Entry 1JRP (X-ray diffraction, 3.00 A resolution); this record covers chains A and B of the 4 polymer chains in the assembly.

== Chain A ==
Molecule: xanthine dehydrogenase, chain A
Source organism: Rhodobacter capsulatus
Notes: EC 1.1.1.204; fragment: chain A, residues 1-462
Sequence (462 residues; numbered 1 to 462; the number before each row is that of its first residue):
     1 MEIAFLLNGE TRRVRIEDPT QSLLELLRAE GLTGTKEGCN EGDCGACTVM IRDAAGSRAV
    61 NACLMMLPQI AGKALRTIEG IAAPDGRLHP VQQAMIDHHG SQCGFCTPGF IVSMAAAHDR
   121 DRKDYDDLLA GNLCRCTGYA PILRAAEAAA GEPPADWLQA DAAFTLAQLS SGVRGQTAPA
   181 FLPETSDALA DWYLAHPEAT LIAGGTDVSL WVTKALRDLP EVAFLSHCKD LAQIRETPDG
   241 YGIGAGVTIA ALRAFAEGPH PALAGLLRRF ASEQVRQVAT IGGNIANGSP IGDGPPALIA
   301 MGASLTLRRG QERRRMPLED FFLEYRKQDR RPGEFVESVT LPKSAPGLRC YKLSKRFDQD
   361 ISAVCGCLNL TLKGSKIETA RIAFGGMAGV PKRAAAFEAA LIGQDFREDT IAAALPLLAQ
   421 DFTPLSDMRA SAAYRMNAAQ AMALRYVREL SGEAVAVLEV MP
Not modelled in the structure: 167-178
Metal / ion sites: 2Fe-2S cluster Fe site 1: Cys39, Cys44, Cys47, Cys63; 2Fe-2S cluster Fe site 2: Cys103, Cys106, Cys134, Cys136
Ligand contacts:
  - FAD (flavin-adenine dinucleotide): Glu41, Gly42, Asp43, Leu64, Leu201, Ile202, Ala203, Gly204, Gly205, Thr206, Asp207, Val208, Trp211, Leu225, Ala245, Arg269, Phe270, Ala271, Val275, Ala279, Thr280, Gly283, Asn284, Ala286, Asn287, Ile291, Gly292, Asp293, Arg330, Phe335, Val336, Lys352, Gln359, Asp360
  - 2Fe-2S cluster (FES), molecule 1: Glu37, Gly38, Cys39, Asn40, Gly42, Asp43, Cys44, Gly45, Ala46, Cys47, Asn61, Cys63
  - 2Fe-2S cluster (FES), molecule 2: Ser101, Gln102, Cys103, Gly104, Cys106, Cys134, Arg135, Cys136, Thr137
  - MTE (phosphonic acidmono-(2-amino-5,6-dimercapto-4-oxo-3,7,8a,9,10,10a-hexahydro-4H-8-oxa-1,3,9,10-tetraaza-anthracen-7-ylmethyl)ester): Gln102, Cys103, Cys136

== Chain B ==
Molecule: xanthine dehydrogenase, chain B
Source organism: Rhodobacter capsulatus
Notes: EC 1.1.1.204; fragment: chain B, residues 1-777
Sequence (777 residues; each row starts with the number of its first residue):
     1 MSVGKPLPHD SARAHVTGQA RYLDDLPCPA NTLHLAFGLS TEASAAITGL DLEPVRESPG
    61 VIAVFTAADL PHDNDASPAP SPEPVLATGE VHFVGQPIFL VAATSHRAAR IAARKARITY
   121 APRPAILTLD QALAADSRFE GGPVIWARGD VETALAGAAH LAEGCFEIGG QEHFYLEGQA
   181 ALALPAEGGV VIHCSSQHPS EIQHKVAHAL GLAFHDVRVE MRRMGGGFGG KESQGNHLAI
   241 ACAVAARATG RPCKMRYDRD DDMVITGKRH DFRIRYRIGA DASGKLLGAD FVHLARCGWS
   301 ADLSLPVCDR AMLHADGSYF VPALRIESHR LRTNTQSNTA FRGFGGPQGA LGMERAIEHL
   361 ARGMGRDPAE LRALNFYDPP ERGGLSAPPS PPEPIATKKT QTTHYGQEVA DCVLGELVTR
   421 LQKSANFTTR RAEIAAWNST NRTLARGIAL SPVKFGISFT LTHLNQAGAL VQIYTDGSVA
   481 LNHGGTEMGQ GLHAKMVQVA AAVLGIDPVQ VRITATDTSK VPNTSATAAS SGADMNGMAV
   541 KDACETLRGR LAGFVAAREG CAARDVIFDA GQVQASGKSW RFAEIVAAAY MARISLSATG
   601 FYATPKLSWD RLRGQGRPFL YFAYGAAITE VVIDRLTGEN RILRTDILHD AGASLNPALD
   661 IGQIEGAYVQ GAGWLTTEEL VWDHCGRLMT HAPSTYKIPA FSDRPRIFNV ALWDQPNREE
   721 TIFRSKAVGE PPFLLGISAF LALHDACAAC GPHWPDLQAP ATPEAVLAAV RRAEGRA
Not modelled in the structure: 1, 382-397
Differences from the reference sequence: conflict Arg772 (Gly in 13397863)
Metal / ion sites: Ca2+: Glu172, Tyr175, Thr266, Gly267
Ligand contacts:
  - Oxypurinol (141): Glu232, Leu303, Arg310, Ala340, Phe344, Ser458, Phe459, Thr460, Ala528, Ala529, Glu730
  - MTE (phosphonic acidmono-(2-amino-5,6-dimercapto-4-oxo-3,7,8a,9,10,10a-hexahydro-4H-8-oxa-1,3,9,10-tetraaza-anthracen-7-ylmethyl)ester): Gly226, Gly227, Phe228, Gly229, Arg342, Met488, Gly489, Gln490, Leu492, Thr527, Ala528, Ala529, Ser530, Ser531, Gly532, Ala533, Gln663, Gly729, Glu730

== How chain A and chain B interact ==
Residue-residue contacts - 142 pairs, chain A then chain B:
  Arg28(A) with Asp24(B), salt bridge; Asp25(B), salt bridge
  Thr33(A) with Asp25(B)
  Gly34(A) with Gly18(B)
  Lys36(A) with Ala20(B); Tyr22(B); Asp25(B), salt bridge
  Glu37(A) with Arg256(B), salt bridge
  Gly38(A) with Arg259(B), hydrogen bond (backbone-side chain)
  Cys39(A) with Pro693(B), hydrophobic
  Glu41(A) with Asp260(B); Ala692(B); Ser694(B)
  Asp43(A) with Pro693(B); Ser694(B), hydrogen bond (side chain-backbone)
  Ile78(A) with Val16(B); Thr17(B)
  Gly86(A) with Arg13(B)
  Leu88(A) with Arg13(B); Thr17(B)
  Gln92(A) with Val16(B), hydrogen bond (side chain-backbone); Thr17(B)
  Met95(A) with Val16(B), hydrophobic
  Ile96(A) with Ala12(B), hydrophobic; Arg13(B)
  His99(A) with Pro8(B); Ala658(B)
  Ser101(A) with His15(B), hydrogen bond
  Gln102(A) with His9(B), hydrogen bond (backbone-side chain); His15(B); Gly489(B); Gly662(B); Gln663(B), hydrogen bond
  Cys103(A) with His15(B); Tyr22(B), hydrogen bond (backbone-side chain); Gly225(B); Gly226(B); Met488(B); Gly489(B)
  Gly104(A) with His15(B); Tyr22(B)
  Phe105(A) with Tyr22(B), hydrogen bond (backbone-side chain); Leu176(B); Glu177(B)
  Thr107(A) with Val16(B)
  Ile111(A) with Val16(B), hydrophobic
  Asp126(A) with Phe701(B); Ser702(B); Arg704(B), salt bridge; Arg706(B), salt bridge
  Leu129(A) with Phe701(B), hydrophobic
  Leu133(A) with Phe174(B), hydrophobic; Ile698(B), hydrophobic
  Arg135(A) with Gln171(B); Glu172(B), hydrogen bond (side chain-backbone); His173(B), hydrogen bond (side chain-backbone); Phe174(B); Leu176(B); Phe228(B); Phe341(B); Gln670(B); Glu678(B), salt bridge; Ile698(B); Pro699(B)
  Cys136(A) with Gly666(B)
  Thr137(A) with Glu665(B); Gly666(B)
  Gly138(A) with Gly666(B); Val669(B); Arg704(B)
  Tyr139(A) with Pro699(B), hydrogen bond (side chain-backbone); Ala700(B); Phe701(B)
  Pro141(A) with Glu665(B)
  Ile142(A) with Phe701(B), hydrophobic
  Leu143(A) with Phe701(B); Arg704(B)
  Arg144(A) with Glu665(B), salt bridge
  Val212(A) with Arg107(B), hydrogen bond (backbone-side chain)
  Thr213(A) with Arg110(B), hydrogen bond (backbone-side chain)
  Lys214(A) with Arg114(B), hydrogen bond (backbone-side chain); Asp258(B), salt bridge; Asp260(B), salt bridge
  Ala215(A) with Arg114(B)
  Leu216(A) with Arg107(B); Arg110(B); Ile111(B); Arg114(B)
  Arg217(A) with Arg107(B)
  Lys352(A) with Glu639(B)
  Leu353(A) with Thr637(B); Glu639(B)
  Ser354(A) with Pro763(B)
  Lys355(A) with Thr677(B); Glu679(B); Thr762(B); Pro763(B)
  Arg356(A) with Thr677(B); Lys697(B); Ile698(B), hydrogen bond (side chain-backbone); Ala700(B); Asp703(B)
  Phe357(A) with Glu639(B); Asn640(B)
  Asp358(A) with Ser702(B), hydrogen bond
  Gln359(A) with Lys697(B), hydrogen bond (backbone-side chain)
  Asp360(A) with Lys697(B), salt bridge
  Glu408(A) with Arg442(B), salt bridge
  Met428(A) with Met689(B); Thr690(B); Thr695(B)
  Arg429(A) with Ser694(B), hydrogen bond (side chain-backbone); Thr695(B)
  Ala430(A) with Glu764(B)
  Ser431(A) with Glu764(B), hydrogen bond
  Tyr434(A) with Thr637(B), hydrogen bond (side chain-backbone); Pro763(B); Glu764(B); Leu767(B), hydrophobic
  Asn437(A) with Leu767(B); Arg771(B)
  Ala441(A) with Leu636(B)
  Arg445(A) with Asp634(B), salt bridge; Leu636(B); Thr637(B); Glu639(B), salt bridge
  Arg448(A) with Arg442(B); Thr443(B), hydrogen bond
  Glu453(A) with Arg442(B), salt bridge; Thr443(B), hydrogen bond
  Ala454(A) with Asn441(B); Thr443(B)
  Val455(A) with Thr443(B); Leu444(B)
  Val457(A) with Val632(B); Ile633(B); Arg641(B)
  Val460(A) with Leu444(B), hydrophobic; Arg641(B), hydrogen bond (backbone-side chain); Leu643(B)
  Pro462(A) with Leu643(B); Arg706(B)
Also at the interface, not in a pair above, chain A (77 interface residues in all): Asn40, Cys44, Glu79, Cys106, Pro108, Phe110, Ala140, Arg269, Leu444, Ala456, Leu458
Also at the interface, not in a pair above, chain B (84 interface residues in all): Pro6, Leu7, Met224, Trp437, Glu487, Val681, Tyr696, Ile707, Phe708

== In short ==
77 residues of chain A and 84 residues of chain B are in contact, with 23 hydrogen bonds and 15 salt bridges.
Polar pairs include Arg28(A)-Asp24(B), Arg28(A)-Asp25(B) and Lys36(A)-Asp25(B). Compound MTE is bound between
chain A and chain B.
Chain A is xanthine dehydrogenase, chain A and chain B is xanthine dehydrogenase, chain B, both from
Rhodobacter capsulatus; the structure, Crystal Structure of Xanthine Dehydrogenase inhibited by alloxanthine
from Rhodobacter capsulatus, was determined by X-ray diffraction together with 1JRO from the same study.
